Entry 4PDC (X-ray diffraction, 1.99 A resolution); this record covers chains B and E of the 3 polymer chains in the assembly.

== Chain B ==
Molecule: NKG2-D type II integral membrane protein
From: Homo sapiens
UniProt: P26718 (NKG2D_HUMAN); residue numbers follow UniProt; this construct covers 93-215
Sequence (123 residues; each row starts with the number of its first residue):
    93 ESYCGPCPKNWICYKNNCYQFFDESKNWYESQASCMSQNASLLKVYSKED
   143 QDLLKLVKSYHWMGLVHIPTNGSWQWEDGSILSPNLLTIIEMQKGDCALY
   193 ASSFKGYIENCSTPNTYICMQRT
Disordered / not traced: 93
Disulfide bonds: Cys96-Cys105, Cys99-Cys110, Cys127-Cys211, Cys189-Cys203
UniProt features mapped onto this chain:
  - glycosylation (N-linked (GlcNAc...) asparagine): Asn131, Asn163, Asn202
Reported in the primary citation:
  - specificity-determining residues: Met184

== Chain E ==
Molecule: CPXV018 protein
From: Cowpox virus
UniProt: Q8QN43 (Q8QN43_COWPX); residues 1-149 here correspond to UniProt positions 20-168 (UniProt number = residue number + 19)
Sequence (150 residues; numbered 0 to 149; the number before each row is that of its first residue; numbering starts at 0):
     0 GHKLAFNFNLEINGSDTHSTVDVDLDDSQIITFDGKDIRPTIPFMIGDEI
    50 FLPFYKNVFSEFFSLFRRVPTSTPYEDLTYFYECDYTDNKSTFDQDYLYN
   100 GEEYTVKTQEATNKNMWLTTSEFRLKKWFDGEDCIMHLRSLVRKMEDSKR
Disulfide bonds: Cys83-Cys133
Construct notes: expression tag (0); engineered mutation Asp23 (Tyr42 in Q8QN43), Asp95 (Phe114 in Q8QN43)
Reported in the primary citation:
  - post-translational modification sites: Asn12

== Interface between chain B and chain E ==
Pairs across the interface (19):
  Lys150(B) with Trp127(E), hydrogen bond (side chain-backbone); Asp132(E), salt bridge
  Ser151(B) with Lys126(E), hydrogen bond (backbone-backbone); Trp127(E)
  Tyr152(B) with Phe122(E), hydrogen bond (side chain-backbone); Lys125(E); Lys126(E), hydrogen bond (side chain-backbone)
  Glu183(B) with Lys106(E)
  Met184(B) with Thr118(E), hydrogen bond (backbone-side chain); Thr119(E); Phe122(E), hydrophobic
  Gln185(B) with Arg66(E), hydrogen bond; Met115(E); Thr119(E)
  Leu191(B) with Phe122(E), hydrophobic
  Tyr199(B) with Phe122(E), hydrophobic
  Glu201(B) with Arg66(E), salt bridge
  Asn202(B) with Arg66(E)
  Thr205(B) with Arg66(E), hydrogen bond
Other interface residues (no listed pair), chain B (12 interface residues in all): Asn207
Other interface residues (no listed pair), chain E (12 interface residues in all): Phe128, Asp129
Interface features reported in the paper:
  - residue pairs: Met184(B)-Phe122(E) (hydrophobic contact), Arg66(E)-Gln185(B), Arg66(E)-Glu201(B) (salt bridge), Arg66(E)-Thr205(B) (hydrogen bond), Thr118(E)-Met184(B) (hydrogen bond), Phe122(E)-Leu191(B)

== In short ==
Chain B and chain E each contribute 12 residues to their interface, with 7 hydrogen bonds and 2 salt bridges.
Among the polar pairs are Lys150(B)-Asp132(E), Glu201(B)-Arg66(E) and Lys150(B)-Trp127(E). The paper describes
a hydrophobic contact between Met184(B) and Phe122(E); contacts between Arg66(E) and Gln185(B) and Phe122(E)
and Leu191(B); a salt bridge between Arg66(E) and Glu201(B). From the paper: the specificity determinant
Met184(B); a modification site at Asn12(E).
Here chain B is NKG2-D type II integral membrane protein (Homo sapiens) and chain E is CPXV018 protein (Cowpox
virus). Entry 4PDC (Crystal structure of Cowpox virus CPXV018 (OMCP) bound to human NKG2D) was determined by
X-ray diffraction.
